Entry 3JPP (X-ray diffraction, 2.10 A resolution); this record covers chains A and P of the 4 polymer chains in the assembly.

Chain A:
Molecule: DNA polymerase beta
From: Homo sapiens
Notes: EC 2.7.7.7
UniProtKB: P06746 (DPOLB_HUMAN); residue numbers follow UniProt; this construct covers 1-335
Chain sequence (335 residues; numbered 1 to 335; the number before each row is that of its first residue):
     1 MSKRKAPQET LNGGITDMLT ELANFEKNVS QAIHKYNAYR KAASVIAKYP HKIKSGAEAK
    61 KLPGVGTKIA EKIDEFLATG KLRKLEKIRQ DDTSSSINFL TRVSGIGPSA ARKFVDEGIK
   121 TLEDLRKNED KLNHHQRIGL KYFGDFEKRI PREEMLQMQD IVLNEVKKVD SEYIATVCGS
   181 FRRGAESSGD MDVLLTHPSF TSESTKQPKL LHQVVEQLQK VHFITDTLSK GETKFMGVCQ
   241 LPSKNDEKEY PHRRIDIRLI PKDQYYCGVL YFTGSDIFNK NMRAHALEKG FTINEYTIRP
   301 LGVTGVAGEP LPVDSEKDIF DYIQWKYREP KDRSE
Unresolved in the structure: 1-9
Metal / ion sites: Na+ site 1: Lys60, Leu62, Val65 (shared with 1 residue of chain D); Na+ site 2: Thr101, Val103, Ile106 (shared with DG9(P) of chain P); Mg2+: Asp190, Asp192 (together with G1M); Na+ site 3: Asp190, Asp192, Asp256 (together with G1M)
Residues lining bound ligands: G1M (2'-deoxy-5'-O-[(R)-hydroxy({(S)-hydroxy[(1R)-1-phosphonoethyl]phosphoryl}oxy)phosphoryl]guanosine): Arg149, Gly179, Ser180, Arg183, Ser188, Gly189, Asp190, Asp192, Tyr271, Phe272, Thr273, Gly274, Ser275, Asp276, Asn279, Arg283

Chain P:
Molecule: 10-nt DNA strand
Sequence (10 nucleotides; each row starts with the number of its first residue):
     1 GCTGATGCGC
Modified residues: DOC (2',3'-dideoxycytidine-5'-monophosphate) at position 10
Metal / ion sites: Na+: DG9 (shared with Thr101(A), Val103(A), Ile106(A) of chain A)

Chain A / chain P interface:
Contacting residue pairs (15):
  Val103(A) - DG9(P)  phosphate contact
  Ser104(A) - DG9(P)  phosphate contact
  Gly105(A) - DC8(P)  phosphate contact
  Gly105(A) - DG9(P)  hydrogen bond to the phosphate
  Ile106(A) - DG9(P)  phosphate contact
  Gly107(A) - DC8(P)  hydrogen bond to the phosphate
  Pro108(A) - DC8(P)  phosphate contact
  Ser109(A) - DG7(P)  phosphate contact
  Ser109(A) - DC8(P)  hydrogen bond to the phosphate
  Ala110(A) - DC8(P)  hydrogen bond to the phosphate
  His135(A) - DG9(P)  sugar contact
  Arg254(A) - DG9(P)  phosphate contact
  Arg254(A) - DOC_10(P)  salt bridge to the phosphate
  Asp256(A) - DOC_10(P)  sugar contact
  Tyr271(A) - DOC_10(P)  hydrogen bond to the base
Interface residues without a listed pair, chain A (13 interface residues in all): Met236

In short:
13 residues of chain A face 4 of chain P across their interface, with 5 hydrogen bonds and 1 salt bridge.
Polar pairs include Tyr271(A)-DOC_10(P), Gly105(A)-DG9(P) and Gly107(A)-DC8(P). Chain A binds compound G1M.
The Na+ site 1 is built by Lys60(A), Leu62(A) and Val65(A).
Here chain A is DNA polymerase beta (Homo sapiens) and chain P is a 10-nt DNA strand. Entry 3JPP (Ternary
complex of DNA polymerase beta with a dideoxy terminated primer and 2'-deoxyguanosine 5'-beta,
gamma-MonoMethyl Methylene ...) was determined by X-ray diffraction, deposited together with 3JPN, 3JPO, 3JPQ,
3JPR, 3JPS and 3JPT.
